2IGA - chains C and D of the 4 polymer chains in the assembly; structure by X-ray diffraction, 1.95 A resolution.

== Chain C (and D) ==
Protein: Homoprotocatechuate 2,3-dioxygenase
From: Brevibacterium fuscum
Notes: EC 1.13.11.15; chain D of this document is another copy of the same molecule, construct and numbering; everything in this record applies to it too
UniProtKB: Q45135 (Q45135_9MICO); residue numbers follow UniProt; this construct covers 1-365
Chain sequence (365 residues; row label = number of the first residue in the row):
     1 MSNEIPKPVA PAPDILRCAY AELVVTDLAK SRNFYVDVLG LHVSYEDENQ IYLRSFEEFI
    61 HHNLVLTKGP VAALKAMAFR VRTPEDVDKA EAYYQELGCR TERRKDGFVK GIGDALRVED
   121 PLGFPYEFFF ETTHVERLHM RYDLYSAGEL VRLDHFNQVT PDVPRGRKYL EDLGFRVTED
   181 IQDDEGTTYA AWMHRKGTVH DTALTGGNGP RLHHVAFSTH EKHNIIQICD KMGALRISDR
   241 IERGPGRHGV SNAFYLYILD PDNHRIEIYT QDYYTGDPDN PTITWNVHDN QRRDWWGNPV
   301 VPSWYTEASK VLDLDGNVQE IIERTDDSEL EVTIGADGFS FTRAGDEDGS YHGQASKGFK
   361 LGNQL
Disordered / not traced: 1-3, 363-365
Ion coordination: Fe2+: His-155, His-214, Glu-267
Ligand contacts:
  - oxygen molecule (OXY): His-155, Phe-156, Asn-157, Trp-192, His-200, Ala-203, His-214, Glu-267
  - XX2 (1-keto,2-hydroxy,4-nitrobenzene, 1 electron oxidized): His-155, Asn-157, Trp-192, His-200, His-214, Arg-243, His-248, Gly-249, Val-250, Ser-251, Tyr-257, Glu-267, Tyr-269, Arg-292, Arg-293, Trp-304
What the authors report for this chain:
  - Fe2+ coordination: His-155, His-214, Glu-267
  - binding site for XX2: Tyr-257
  - binding site for the ligand XXP: Arg-243, His-248, Arg-293
  - binding site for oxygen molecule: Asn-157, His-200
  - binding site for the ligand XX3: Asn-157, His-200
  - catalytic residues: His-200 (proposed by the authors, not directly observed)

== Interface between chain C and chain D ==
Pairs across the interface (62):
  Leu-16(C) / Asp-277(D)
  Leu-16(C) / Pro-278(D)
  Arg-17(C) / Tyr-274(D)
  Arg-17(C) / Asp-277(D)  salt bridge
  Glu-57(C) / Tyr-273(D)
  Phe-59(C) / Asp-277(D)
  Phe-59(C) / Asp-279(D)
  Phe-59(C) / Pro-281(D)  hydrophobic
  Arg-80(C) / Asp-277(D)  salt bridge
  Arg-80(C) / Asp-279(D)  salt bridge
  Arg-82(C) / Arg-176(D)
  Arg-82(C) / Pro-278(D)
  His-134(C) / Asp-279(D)  salt bridge
  Arg-137(C) / Tyr-273(D)
  Arg-137(C) / Tyr-274(D)  hydrogen bond (side chain-backbone)
  Arg-137(C) / Asn-280(D)  hydrogen bond
  Arg-137(C) / Pro-281(D)
  His-139(C) / Asn-252(D)  hydrogen bond (backbone-side chain)
  His-139(C) / Tyr-273(D)
  Met-140(C) / His-248(D)
  Met-140(C) / Gly-249(D)
  Met-140(C) / Asn-252(D)
  Met-140(C) / Trp-295(D)  hydrophobic
  Tyr-142(C) / Arg-247(D)  hydrogen bond
  Tyr-142(C) / Asn-252(D)  hydrogen bond
  Tyr-142(C) / Trp-295(D)
  Arg-152(C) / Asp-272(D)  hydrogen bond (side chain-backbone)
  Arg-152(C) / Tyr-273(D)
  Arg-152(C) / Tyr-274(D)
  Arg-176(C) / Arg-82(D)
  His-220(C) / Gln-271(D)
  Glu-221(C) / Glu-221(D)
  Glu-221(C) / Lys-222(D)  salt bridge
  Glu-221(C) / Gln-271(D)  hydrogen bond
  Lys-222(C) / Glu-221(D)  salt bridge
  Arg-247(C) / Tyr-142(D)  hydrogen bond
  His-248(C) / Met-140(D)
  Gly-249(C) / Met-140(D)
  Asn-252(C) / His-139(D)  hydrogen bond (side chain-backbone)
  Asn-252(C) / Met-140(D)
  Asn-252(C) / Tyr-142(D)  hydrogen bond
  Gln-271(C) / His-220(D)
  Gln-271(C) / Glu-221(D)  hydrogen bond
  Tyr-273(C) / Glu-57(D)
  Tyr-273(C) / Arg-137(D)
  Tyr-273(C) / His-139(D)
  Tyr-274(C) / Arg-17(D)
  Tyr-274(C) / Arg-137(D)  hydrogen bond (backbone-side chain)
  Asp-277(C) / Leu-16(D)
  Asp-277(C) / Arg-17(D)  salt bridge
  Asp-277(C) / Phe-59(D)
  Asp-277(C) / Arg-80(D)  salt bridge
  Pro-278(C) / Leu-16(D)
  Pro-278(C) / Arg-82(D)
  Asp-279(C) / Phe-59(D)
  Asp-279(C) / Arg-80(D)  salt bridge
  Asp-279(C) / His-134(D)  salt bridge
  Asn-280(C) / Arg-137(D)  hydrogen bond
  Pro-281(C) / Phe-59(D)
  Ile-283(C) / His-139(D)
  Trp-295(C) / Met-140(D)  hydrophobic
  Trp-295(C) / Tyr-142(D)
Interface residues without a listed pair, chain C (35 interface residues in all): Ile-60, Phe-130, Asp-272, Gly-276, Trp-285
Interface residues without a listed pair, chain D (34 interface residues in all): Ile-60, Phe-130, Gly-276, Ile-283, Trp-285

== In short ==
The interface between chain C and chain D involves 35 residues on one side and 34 on the other, with 13
hydrogen bonds and 10 salt bridges. Polar contacts include Arg-17(C)/Asp-277(D), Arg-80(C)/Asp-277(D) and
Arg-80(C)/Asp-279(D). The paper reports the catalytic residue His-200(C); a binding site for the ligand XXP at
Arg-243(C), His-248(C) and Arg-293(C).
Chain C and chain D are both Homoprotocatechuate 2,3-dioxygenase (Brevibacterium fuscum); the structure,
Structure of Homoprotocatechuate 2,3-Dioxygenase from B. fuscum in complex with reactive intermediates formed
via in crystallo ..., was determined by X-ray diffraction, deposited together with 2IG9.
